PDB entry 6Q2O | electron microscopy, 3.65 A resolution | chains B and E of the 6 polymer chains in the assembly

== Chain B ==
Name: Neurturin
Source organism: Homo sapiens
UniProt: Q99748 (NRTN_HUMAN); residue numbers follow UniProt; this construct covers 96-197
Sequence (102 residues; numbered 96 to 197; the number before each row is that of its first residue):
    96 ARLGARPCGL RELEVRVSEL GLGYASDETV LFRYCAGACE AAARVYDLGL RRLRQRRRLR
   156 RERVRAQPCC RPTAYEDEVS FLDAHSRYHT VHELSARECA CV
Disordered / not traced: 96-99
Disulfide bonds: Cys103-Cys165, Cys130-Cys194, Cys134-Cys196
Swiss-Prot annotation at these positions:
  - binding site (heparan sulfate group): Arg149, Arg158, Arg160, Gln162
  - natural variant: Ala96 (A96S: May contribute to Hirschsprung disease in patients carrying a RET mutation)
  - mutagenesis: Arg158 to Gln162 (Strongly decreased binding to heparan sulfate)
What the authors report for this chain:
  - mutagenesis - R101E/R155E: increased localization to EEA1
  - mutagenesis - R101E/R155E: abolished binding to Proto-oncogene tyrosine-protein kinase receptor Ret (chain E)

== Chain E ==
Name: Proto-oncogene tyrosine-protein kinase receptor Ret
Source organism: Homo sapiens
Notes: EC 2.7.10.1
UniProt: P07949 (RET_HUMAN), isoform P07949-2; residues 29-635 here = UniProt positions 29-635
Sequence (617 residues; each row starts with the number of its first residue):
    29 LYFSRDAYWE KLYVDQAAGT PLLYVHALRD APEEVPSFRL GQHLYGTYRT RLHENNWICI
    89 QEDTGLLYLN RSLDHSSWEK LSVRNHGFPL LTVYLKVFLS PTSLREGECQ WPGCARVYFS
   149 FFNTSFPACS SLKPRELCFP ETRPSFRIRE NRPPGTFHQF RLLPVQFLCP NISVAYRLLE
   209 GEGLPFRCAP DSLEVSTRWA LDREQREKYE LVAVCTVHAG AREEVVMVPF PVTVYDEDDS
   269 APTFPAGVDT ASAVVEFKRK EDTVVATLRV FDADVVPASG ELVRRYTSTL LPGDTWAQQT
   329 FRVEHWPNET SVQANGSFVR ATVHDYRLVL NRNLSISENR TMQLAVLVND SDFQGPGAGV
   389 LLLHFNVSVL PVSLHLPSTY SLSVSRRARR FAQIGKVCVE NCQAFSGINV QYKLHSSGAN
   449 CSTLGVVTSA EDTSGILFVN DTKALRRPKC AELHYMVVAT DQQTSRQAQA QLLVTVEGSY
   509 VAEEAGCPLS CAVSKRRLEC EECGGLGSPT GRCEWRQGDG KGITRNFSTC SPSTKTCPDG
   569 HCDVVETQDI NICPQDCLRG SIVGGHEPGE PRGIKAGYGT CNCFPEEEKC FCEPEDIQDP
   629 LCDELCRGTH HHHHHHH
Disordered / not traced: 129-136, 208-210, 247-250, 380-386, 623-645
Differences from the reference sequence: conflict His114 (Arg in P07949); expression tag (636-645)
Disulfide bonds: Cys137-Cys142, Cys157-Cys197, Cys166-Cys243, Cys426-Cys430, Cys449-Cys478, Cys515-Cys531, Cys519-Cys541, Cys528-Cys558, Cys565-Cys581, Cys570-Cys585, Cys609-Cys620, Cys611-Cys618
Covalent attachments: N-acetylglucosamine (NAG) linked to Asn336, Asn361, Asn367, Asn377, Asn394, Asn468
Metal / ion sites: Ca2+ site 1: Glu178, Asn179, Asp230, Glu232, Asp267; Ca2+ site 2: Glu232, Asp264, Glu265, Asp267, Asp302; Ca2+ site 3: Asp266, Ser268, Asp300, Asp302, Tyr314, Asp378; Ca2+ site 4: Thr564, Asp567, His569, Glu574, Asp584
Swiss-Prot annotation at these positions:
  - binding site (Ca(2+)): Glu178, Asn179, Asp230, Glu232, Asp264, Glu265, Asp266, Asp267, Ser268, Asp300, Asp302, Asp378, Thr564, Cys565, Asp567, His569, Glu574, Asp584
  - site: Arg587, Gly588 (Breakpoint for translocation to form the TRIM27/RET oncogene)
  - glycosylation (N-linked (GlcNAc...) asparagine): Asn98, Asn151, Asn199, Asn336, Asn343, Asn361, Asn367, Asn377, Asn394, Asn448, Asn468, Asn554
  - natural variant: Ser32 (S32L: In HSCR1), Leu40 (L40P: In HSCR1), Pro64 (P64L: In HSCR1), Arg77 (R77C: In HSCR1), Gly93 (G93S: In HSCR1; uncertain significance), His114 (R114H: this construct carries the variant), Cys142 (C142S: In HSCR1), Val145 (V145G: In HSCR1), Pro155 (P155L: In HSCR1), Cys157 (C157Y: In HSCR1; uncertain significance), Arg163 (R163Q: In a colorectal adenocarcinoma sample), Phe174 (F174S: In HSCR1), 41 further natural variant entries in UniProt
  - mutagenesis: Tyr36 (Y36S: Defects in maturation and processing), Tyr41 (Y41A: Defects in maturation and processing), Trp85 (W85A: Defects in maturation and processing)

== How chain B and chain E interact ==
Residue-residue contacts (12):
  Glu135(B) - Phe619(E)
  Ala136(B) - Phe612(E)  hydrophobic
  Ala136(B) - Glu615(E)
  Ala136(B) - Lys617(E)  hydrogen bond (backbone-side chain)
  Ala136(B) - Phe619(E)  hydrophobic
  Ala137(B) - Lys617(E)
  Ala138(B) - Val591(E)
  Ala138(B) - Phe619(E)
  Arg139(B) - Val591(E)
  Val140(B) - Val591(E)
  Leu143(B) - Val591(E)  hydrophobic
  Leu143(B) - Glu621(E)
Other interface residues (no listed pair), chain B (8 interface residues in all): Arg146
Other interface residues (no listed pair), chain E (7 interface residues in all): Gly592

== Summary ==
The interface between chain B and chain E involves 8 residues on one side and 7 on the other, with 1 hydrogen
bond. The hydrogen-bonded pair is Ala136(B)-Lys617(E). From the paper: R101E/R155E of chain B increase
localization to EEA1; R101E/R155E of chain B abolish binding to Proto-oncogene tyrosine-protein kinase
receptor Ret (chain E).
Here chain B is Neurturin and chain E is Proto-oncogene tyrosine-protein kinase receptor Ret, both from Homo
sapiens. Entry 6Q2O (Cryo-EM structure of RET/GFRa2/NRTN extracellular complex. The 3D refinement was applied
with C2 symmetry) was determined by electron microscopy, deposited together with 6Q2J, 6Q2N, 6Q2R and 6Q2S.
